6CZN - chains A and C of the 4 polymer chains in the assembly; structure by X-ray diffraction, 2.50 A resolution.

Chain A:
Name: Estrogen receptor
Source organism: Homo sapiens
UniProt: P03372 (ESR1_HUMAN), isoform P03372-3; residues 298-554 here correspond to UniProt positions 125-381 (UniProt number = residue number - 173)
Chain sequence (257 residues; row label = number of the first residue in the row):
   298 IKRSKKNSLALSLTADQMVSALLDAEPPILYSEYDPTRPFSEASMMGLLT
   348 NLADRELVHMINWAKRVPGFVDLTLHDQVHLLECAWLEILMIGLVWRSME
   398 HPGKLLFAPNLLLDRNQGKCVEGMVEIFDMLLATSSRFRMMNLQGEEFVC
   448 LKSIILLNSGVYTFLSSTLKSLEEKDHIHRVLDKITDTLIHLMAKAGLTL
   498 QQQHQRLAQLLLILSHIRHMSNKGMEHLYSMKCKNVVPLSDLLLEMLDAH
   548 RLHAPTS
Unresolved in the structure: 298-307, 330-337, 372-373, 414-415, 417-418, 462-467, 527-535, 549-554
Sequence notes: engineered mutation Ser537 (Tyr364 in P03372)
Residues lining bound ligands: Z2OHTPE (FNJ; 4,4'-[(1R,2R)-1-phenylbutane-1,2-diyl]diphenol): Met343, Leu346, Thr347, Leu349, Ala350, Glu353, Trp383, Leu384, Leu387, Met388, Leu391, Arg394, Phe404, Met421, Ile424, Leu428, Gly521, His524, Leu525, Leu540

Chain C:
Name: GRIP Peptide
Source organism: Homo sapiens
Chain sequence (13 residues; row label = number of the first residue in the row):
   686 KHKILHRLLQDSS
Unresolved in the structure: 686-687, 696-698

Chain A / chain C interface:
Pairs across the interface (11):
  Ile358(A) - Leu690(C)  hydrophobic
  Ile358(A) - Leu694(C)  hydrophobic
  Lys362(A) - Leu694(C)  hydrogen bond (side chain-backbone)
  Gln375(A) - Leu694(C)
  Val376(A) - Lys688(C)
  Val376(A) - Leu690(C)
  Val376(A) - Leu694(C)  hydrophobic
  Glu380(A) - Lys688(C)  salt bridge
  Glu380(A) - Leu690(C)
  Leu539(A) - Leu690(C)  hydrophobic
  Met543(A) - Leu690(C)  hydrophobic
Other interface residues (no listed pair), chain A (9 interface residues in all): Phe367, Leu379
Other interface residues (no listed pair), chain C (5 interface residues in all): His691, Leu693

In short:
9 residues of chain A and 5 residues of chain C are in contact, with 1 hydrogen bond and 1 salt bridge. Polar
pairs include Glu380(A)-Lys688(C) and Lys362(A)-Leu694(C). Chain A binds Z2OHTPE.
Here chain A is Estrogen receptor and chain C is GRIP Peptide, both from Homo sapiens. Entry 6CZN (Estrogen
Receptor Alpha Ligand Binding Domain Y537S Mutant in Complex with Z2OHTPE and a glucocorticoid
receptor-interacting ...) was determined by X-ray diffraction.
